Entry 6EOS (X-ray diffraction, 3.10 A resolution); this record covers chains A and B.

== Chain A (and B) ==
Protein: Dipeptidyl peptidase 8
Organism: Homo sapiens
Notes: EC 3.4.14.5; chain B of this document is another copy of the same molecule, construct and numbering; everything in this record applies to it too
UniProt: Q6V1X1 (DPP8_HUMAN); residues 1-898 here = UniProt positions 1-898
Chain sequence (898 residues; row label = number of the first residue in the row):
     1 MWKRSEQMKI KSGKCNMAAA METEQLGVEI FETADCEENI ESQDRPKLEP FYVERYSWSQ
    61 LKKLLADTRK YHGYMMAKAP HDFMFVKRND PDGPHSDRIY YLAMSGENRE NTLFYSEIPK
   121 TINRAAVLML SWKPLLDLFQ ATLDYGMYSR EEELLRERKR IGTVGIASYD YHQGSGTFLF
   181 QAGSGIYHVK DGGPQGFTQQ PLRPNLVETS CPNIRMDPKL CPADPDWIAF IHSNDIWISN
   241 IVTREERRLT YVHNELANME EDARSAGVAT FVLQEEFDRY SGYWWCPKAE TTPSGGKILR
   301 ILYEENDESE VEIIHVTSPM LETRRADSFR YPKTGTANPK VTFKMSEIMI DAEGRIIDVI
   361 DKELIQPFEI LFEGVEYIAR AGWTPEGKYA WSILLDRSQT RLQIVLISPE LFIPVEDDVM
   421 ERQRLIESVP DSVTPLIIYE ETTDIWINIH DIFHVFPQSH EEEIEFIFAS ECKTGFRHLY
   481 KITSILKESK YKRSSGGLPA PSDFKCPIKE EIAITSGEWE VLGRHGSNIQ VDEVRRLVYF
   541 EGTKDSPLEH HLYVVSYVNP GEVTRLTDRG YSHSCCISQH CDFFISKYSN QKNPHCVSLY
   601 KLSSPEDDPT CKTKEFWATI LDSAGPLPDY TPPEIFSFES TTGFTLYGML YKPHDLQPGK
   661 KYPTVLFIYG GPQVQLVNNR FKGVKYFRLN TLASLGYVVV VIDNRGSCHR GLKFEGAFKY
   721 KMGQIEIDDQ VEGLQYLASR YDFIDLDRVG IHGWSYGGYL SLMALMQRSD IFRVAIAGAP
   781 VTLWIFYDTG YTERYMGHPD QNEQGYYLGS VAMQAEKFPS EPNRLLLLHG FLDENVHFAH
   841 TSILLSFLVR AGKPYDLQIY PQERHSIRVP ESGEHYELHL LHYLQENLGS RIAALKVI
Disordered / not traced: 1-47, 73-77, 106-109, 139-164, 898 (chain B: 1-47, 70-77, 105-109, 139-164, 898)
Reported in the primary citation:
  - catalytic residues: Y669 (proposed by the authors, not directly observed)

== Chain A / chain B interface ==
Residue-residue contacts (72; chain A residue first):
  R55(A) - L895(B)
  R55(A) - K896(B)  hydrogen bond (side chain-backbone)
  W58(A) - S820(B)
  W58(A) - P822(B)
  W58(A) - G852(B)  hydrogen bond (side chain-backbone)
  W58(A) - P854(B)
  S59(A) - S820(B)  hydrogen bond (side chain-backbone)
  K62(A) - G852(B)  hydrogen bond (side chain-backbone)
  I313(A) - R325(B)  hydrogen bond (backbone-side chain)
  I314(A) - T323(B)
  I314(A) - R324(B)
  H315(A) - R324(B)  hydrogen bond (backbone-backbone)
  H315(A) - R325(B)
  H315(A) - A326(B)
  E322(A) - F786(B)
  T323(A) - I314(B)
  R324(A) - I314(B)
  R324(A) - H315(B)  hydrogen bond (backbone-backbone)
  R324(A) - Y331(B)
  R324(A) - K333(B)
  R324(A) - F786(B)  hydrogen bond (side chain-backbone)
  R324(A) - A839(B)
  R325(A) - I313(B)
  R325(A) - H315(B)
  A326(A) - H315(B)
  Y331(A) - R324(B)
  K333(A) - R324(B)
  F786(A) - E322(B)
  F786(A) - R324(B)  hydrogen bond (backbone-side chain)
  S820(A) - W58(B)
  S820(A) - S59(B)
  P822(A) - H882(B)
  F831(A) - F838(B)  hydrophobic
  H837(A) - R324(B)
  A839(A) - R324(B)
  S842(A) - L321(B)
  S842(A) - P861(B)
  I843(A) - E322(B)
  S846(A) - P861(B)
  S846(A) - Q862(B)  hydrogen bond
  V849(A) - S872(B)
  V849(A) - H875(B)
  R850(A) - E871(B)
  G852(A) - W58(B)  hydrogen bond (backbone-side chain)
  G852(A) - K62(B)  hydrogen bond (backbone-side chain)
  K853(A) - H875(B)  hydrogen bond (backbone-side chain)
  P854(A) - W58(B)  hydrophobic
  Y855(A) - L857(B)
  Y855(A) - Q858(B)
  Y855(A) - I859(B)  hydrogen bond (side chain-backbone)
  L857(A) - Y855(B)
  L857(A) - L857(B)
  L857(A) - I859(B)  hydrophobic
  Q858(A) - Y855(B)  hydrogen bond
  I859(A) - Y855(B)  hydrogen bond (backbone-side chain)
  I859(A) - L857(B)  hydrophobic
  I859(A) - I859(B)  hydrophobic
  P861(A) - S842(B)
  P861(A) - S846(B)
  Q862(A) - S846(B)  hydrogen bond
  E871(A) - V849(B)
  E871(A) - R850(B)  salt bridge
  S872(A) - V849(B)
  H875(A) - V849(B)
  H875(A) - K853(B)  hydrogen bond (side chain-backbone)
  H875(A) - Y855(B)
  H882(A) - P822(B)
  I892(A) - L895(B)  hydrophobic
  L895(A) - R55(B)
  L895(A) - I892(B)  hydrophobic
  K896(A) - R55(B)  hydrogen bond (backbone-side chain)
  K896(A) - K896(B)
Also at the interface, not in a pair above, chain A (49 interface residues in all): L321, F838, L845, L848, A851, D856, Y860, H879
Also at the interface, not in a pair above, chain B (49 interface residues in all): E312, F831, I843, L845, L848, A851, Y860, H879, E886

== Overview ==
The chain A/chain B interface involves 49 residues from each chain; the contacts include 19 hydrogen bonds and
1 salt bridge. Among the polar pairs are E871(A)-R850(B), R55(A)-K896(B) and W58(A)-G852(B). From the paper:
the catalytic residue Y669(A).
Chain A and chain B are both Dipeptidyl peptidase 8 (Homo sapiens); the structure, DPP8 - Apo, space group 19,
was determined by X-ray diffraction, deposited together with 6EOO, 6EOP, 6EOQ, 6EOR and 6EOT.
